Entry 7WS4 (electron microscopy, 3.70 A resolution); this record covers chains C and I of the 5 polymer chains in the assembly.

[Chain C]
Protein: Spike glycoprotein
From: Severe acute respiratory syndrome coronavirus 2
Reference sequence: P0DTC2 (SPIKE_SARS2); aligned to UniProt positions 1-1208 over residues 1-1208
Amino-acid sequence (1205 residues; each row starts with the number of its first residue; note: 5 numbers in that range are skipped by the numbering (no residue carries them; nothing is unmodelled there); a row labelled like 214A-214B holds insertion residues (214A, then the next letters in order)):
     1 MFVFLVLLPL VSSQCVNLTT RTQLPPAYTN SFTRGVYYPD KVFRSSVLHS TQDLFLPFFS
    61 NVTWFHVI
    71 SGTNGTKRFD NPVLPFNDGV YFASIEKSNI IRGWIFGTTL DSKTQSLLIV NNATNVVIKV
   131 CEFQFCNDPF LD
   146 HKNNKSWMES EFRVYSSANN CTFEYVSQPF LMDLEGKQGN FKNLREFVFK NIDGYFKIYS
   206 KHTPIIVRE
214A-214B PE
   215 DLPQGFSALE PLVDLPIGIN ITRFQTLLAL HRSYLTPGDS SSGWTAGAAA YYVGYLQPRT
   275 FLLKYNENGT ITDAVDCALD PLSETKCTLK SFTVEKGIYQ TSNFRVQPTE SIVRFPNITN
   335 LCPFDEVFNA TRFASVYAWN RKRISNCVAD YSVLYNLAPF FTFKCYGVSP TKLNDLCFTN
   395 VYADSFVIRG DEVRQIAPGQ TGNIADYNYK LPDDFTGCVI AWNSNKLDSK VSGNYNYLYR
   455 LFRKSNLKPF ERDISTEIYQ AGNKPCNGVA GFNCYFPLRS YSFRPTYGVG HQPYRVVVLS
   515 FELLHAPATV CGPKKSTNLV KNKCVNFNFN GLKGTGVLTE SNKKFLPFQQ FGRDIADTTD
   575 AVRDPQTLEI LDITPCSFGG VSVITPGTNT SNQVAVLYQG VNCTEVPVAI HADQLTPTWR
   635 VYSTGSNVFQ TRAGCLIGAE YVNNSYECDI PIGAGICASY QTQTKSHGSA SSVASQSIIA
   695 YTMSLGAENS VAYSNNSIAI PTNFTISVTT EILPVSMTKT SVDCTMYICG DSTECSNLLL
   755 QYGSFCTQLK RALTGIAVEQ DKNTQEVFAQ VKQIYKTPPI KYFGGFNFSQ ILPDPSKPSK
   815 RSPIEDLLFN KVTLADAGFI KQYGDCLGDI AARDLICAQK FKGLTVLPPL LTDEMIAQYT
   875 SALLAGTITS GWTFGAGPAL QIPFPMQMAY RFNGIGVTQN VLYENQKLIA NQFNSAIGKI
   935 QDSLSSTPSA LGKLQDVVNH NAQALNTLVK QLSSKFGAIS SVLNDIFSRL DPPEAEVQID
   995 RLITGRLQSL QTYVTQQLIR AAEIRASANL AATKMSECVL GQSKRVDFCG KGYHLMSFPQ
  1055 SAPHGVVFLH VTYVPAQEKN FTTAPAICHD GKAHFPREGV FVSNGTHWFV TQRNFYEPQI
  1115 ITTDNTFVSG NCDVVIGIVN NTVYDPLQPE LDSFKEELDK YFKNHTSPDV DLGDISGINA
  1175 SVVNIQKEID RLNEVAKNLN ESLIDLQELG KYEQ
Disordered / not traced: 1-13, 71-76, 146-152, 177-184, 211-214, 214A-214B, 248-256, 621-640, 676-690, 828-855, 1148-1208
Construct notes: variant Val67 (Ala in P0DTC2), Ile95 (Thr in P0DTC2), Asp142 (Gly in P0DTC2), Ile211 (Leu212 in P0DTC2), Asp339 (Gly in P0DTC2), Leu371 (Ser in P0DTC2), Pro373 (Ser in P0DTC2), Phe375 (Ser in P0DTC2), Asn417 (Lys in P0DTC2), Lys440 (Asn in P0DTC2), Ser446 (Gly in P0DTC2), Asn477 (Ser in P0DTC2), Lys478 (Thr in P0DTC2), Ala484 (Glu in P0DTC2), Arg493 (Gln in P0DTC2), Ser496 (Gly in P0DTC2), Arg498 (Gln in P0DTC2), Tyr501 (Asn in P0DTC2), His505 (Tyr in P0DTC2), Lys547 (Thr in P0DTC2), Gly614 (Asp in P0DTC2), Tyr655 (His in P0DTC2), Lys679 (Asn in P0DTC2), His681 (Pro in P0DTC2), Lys764 (Asn in P0DTC2), Tyr796 (Asp in P0DTC2), Lys856 (Asn in P0DTC2), His954 (Gln in P0DTC2), Lys969 (Asn in P0DTC2), Phe981 (Leu in P0DTC2); insertion (214, 214A-214B); engineered mutation Gly682 (Arg in P0DTC2), Ser683 (Arg in P0DTC2), Ser685 (Arg in P0DTC2), Pro817 (Phe in P0DTC2), Pro892 (Ala in P0DTC2), Pro899 (Ala in P0DTC2), Pro942 (Ala in P0DTC2), Pro986 (Lys in P0DTC2), Pro987 (Val in P0DTC2)
Disulfides: Cys15-Cys136, Cys131-Cys166, Cys291-Cys301, Cys336-Cys361, Cys379-Cys432, Cys480-Cys488, Cys538-Cys590, Cys617-Cys649, Cys662-Cys671, Cys738-Cys760, Cys743-Cys749, Cys1032-Cys1043, Cys1082-Cys1126
Glycans and other covalent adducts: N-acetylglucosamine (NAG) linked to Asn234, Asn282, Asn331, Asn709, Asn717, Asn801, Asn1074, Asn1098, Asn1134
UniProt features mapped onto this chain:
  - region: Asn280 to Cys301 (Putative superantigen), Arg403 to Asp405 (Integrin-binding motif), Asn448 to Phe456 (Immunodominant HLA epitope recognized by the CD8+), Ser816 to Tyr837 (Fusion peptide 1), Lys835 to Phe855 (Fusion peptide 2), Asp1163 to Glu1202 (Heptad repeat 2)
  - site: Arg815, Ser816 (Cleavage)
  - glycosylation: Asn17 (N-linked (GlcNAc...) (complex) asparagine), Asn61 (N-linked (GlcNAc...) (hybrid) asparagine), Asn74 (N-linked (GlcNAc...) (complex) asparagine), Asn122 (N-linked (GlcNAc...) (hybrid) asparagine), Asn149 (N-linked (GlcNAc...) (complex) asparagine), Asn165 (N-linked (GlcNAc...) (complex) asparagine), Asn234 (N-linked (GlcNAc...) (high mannose) asparagine), Asn282 (N-linked (GlcNAc...) (complex) asparagine), Thr323 (O-linked (GalNAc) threonine), Ser325 (O-linked (HexNAc...) serine), Asn331 (N-linked (GlcNAc...) (complex) asparagine), Asn343 (N-linked (GlcNAc...) (complex) asparagine), Asn603 (N-linked (GlcNAc...) (hybrid) asparagine), Asn616 (N-linked (GlcNAc...) (complex) asparagine), Asn657 (N-linked (GlcNAc...) (complex) asparagine), Thr676 (O-linked (GlcNAc...) threonine), Thr678 (O-linked (GlcNAc...) threonine), Asn709 (N-linked (GlcNAc...) (high mannose) asparagine), Asn717 (N-linked (GlcNAc...) (hybrid) asparagine), Asn801 (N-linked (GlcNAc...) (hybrid) asparagine) and 6 more in UniProt

[Chain I]
Protein: 510A5 heavy chain
From: Homo sapiens
Amino-acid sequence (123 residues; row label = number of the first residue in the row):
     1 EVQLVESGGG LVQPGRSLRL SCAASGFTFD DYAMHWVRQA PGKGLEWVSG ISWNSDSIDY
    61 ADSVKGRFTI SRDNAKNSLY LQMNSLRAED TALYYCAKDR GYEILTPASF DYWGQGTLVT
   121 VSS
Disulfides: Cys22-Cys96

[How chain C and chain I interact]
Residue-residue contacts (25; chain C residue first):
  Thr345(C) - Asp31(I)  hydrogen bond
  Thr345(C) - Tyr32(I)
  Thr345(C) - Tyr102(I)
  Asn439(C) - Pro107(I)
  Lys440(C) - Arg100(I)
  Lys440(C) - Pro107(I)
  Lys440(C) - Ala108(I)  hydrogen bond (backbone-backbone)
  Leu441(C) - Arg100(I)
  Leu441(C) - Gly101(I)
  Leu441(C) - Tyr102(I)
  Leu441(C) - Thr106(I)
  Leu441(C) - Ala108(I)  hydrophobic
  Asp442(C) - Tyr102(I)  hydrogen bond
  Ser443(C) - Leu105(I)
  Ser443(C) - Thr106(I)
  Ser443(C) - Pro107(I)
  Lys444(C) - Glu103(I)  salt bridge
  Lys444(C) - Ile104(I)
  Lys444(C) - Leu105(I)
  Val445(C) - Leu105(I)
  Ser446(C) - Leu105(I)
  Asn448(C) - Tyr102(I)  hydrogen bond
  Asn450(C) - Tyr102(I)
  Asn450(C) - Glu103(I)
  Tyr451(C) - Tyr102(I)  hydrogen bond
Also at the interface, not in a pair above, chain C (15 interface residues in all): Arg346, Pro499, Arg509
Also at the interface, not in a pair above, chain I (12 interface residues in all): Trp53

[Overview]
Chain C and chain I form an interface of 15 and 12 residues respectively, with 5 hydrogen bonds and 1 salt
bridge. Polar contacts include Lys444(C)-Glu103(I), Thr345(C)-Asp31(I) and Asp442(C)-Tyr102(I). Covalently
linked N-acetylglucosamine: at Asn234(C), Asn282(C), Asn331(C), Asn709(C), Asn717(C) and Asn801(C) and 3 more.
Chain C is Spike glycoprotein (Severe acute respiratory syndrome coronavirus 2) and chain I is 510A5 heavy
chain (Homo sapiens); the structure, Ultrapotent SARS-CoV-2 neutralizing antibodies with protective efficacy
against newly emerged mutational variants, was determined by electron microscopy, deposited together with
7WS0, 7WS1, 7WS2, 7WS3, 7WS5, 7WS6 and 4 further entries.
